PDB entry 8W2R | electron microscopy, 3.23 A resolution | chains A and K of the 12 polymer chains in the assembly

== Chain A (and K) ==
Molecule: Integrase
Organism: Human immunodeficiency virus 1
Notes: chain K of this document is another copy of the same molecule, construct and numbering; everything in this record applies to it too
Reference sequence: F2WR39 (F2WR39_9HIV1); residue numbers follow UniProt; this construct covers 1-288
Chain sequence (362 residues; row label = number of the first residue in the row; numbers below 1 keep their minus sign (His-73 is residue -73)):
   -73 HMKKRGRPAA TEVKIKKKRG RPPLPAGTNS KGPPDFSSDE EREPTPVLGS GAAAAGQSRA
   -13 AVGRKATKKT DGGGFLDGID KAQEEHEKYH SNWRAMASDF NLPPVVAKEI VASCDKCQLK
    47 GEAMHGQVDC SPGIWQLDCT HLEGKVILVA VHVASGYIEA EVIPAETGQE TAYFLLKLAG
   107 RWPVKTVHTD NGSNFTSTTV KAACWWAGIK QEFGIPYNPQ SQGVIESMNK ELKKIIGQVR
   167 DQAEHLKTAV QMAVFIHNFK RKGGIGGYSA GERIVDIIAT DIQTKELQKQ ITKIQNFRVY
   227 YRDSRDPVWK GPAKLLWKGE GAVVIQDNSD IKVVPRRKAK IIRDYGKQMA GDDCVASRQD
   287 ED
Unresolved in the structure: -73 to 2, 229-235, 269-288 (chain K: -73 to 1, 45-56, 140-148, 229-234, 271-288)
Construct notes: expression tag (-73 to 0)
Metal / ion sites: Zn2+: His12, His16, Cys40, Cys43; Mg2+ site 1: Asp64, Asp116 (together with Dolutegravir); Mg2+ site 2: Asp64, Glu152 (together with Dolutegravir)
Residues lining bound ligands: Dolutegravir (DLU; (4R,12aS)-N-(2,4-difluorobenzyl)-7-hydroxy-4-methyl-6,8-dioxo-3,4,6,8,12,12a-hexahydro-2H-pyrido[1',2':4,5]pyrazino[2,1-b][1,3]oxazine-9-carboxamide): Asp64, Cys65, Asp116, Asn117, Gly118, Tyr143, Pro145, Gln146, Glu152

== How chain A and chain K interact ==
Residue-residue contacts (10; chain A residue first):
  Lys14(A) with Trp131(K), hydrogen bond (side chain-backbone); Trp132(K), hydrogen bond (side chain-backbone)
  Tyr15(A) with Trp132(K), hydrogen bond (side chain-backbone); Ala133(K); Gly134(K)
  Ser24(A) with Lys215(K)
  Asp25(A) with Lys215(K), hydrogen bond (backbone-side chain)
  Asn27(A) with Lys215(K); Thr218(K); Lys219(K), hydrogen bond
Other interface residues (no listed pair), chain A (6 interface residues in all): Phe26

== Overview ==
6 residues of chain A and 7 residues of chain K are in contact, with 5 hydrogen bonds. Polar contacts include
Lys14(A)-Trp131(K), Lys14(A)-Trp132(K) and Tyr15(A)-Trp132(K). Bound to chain A: Dolutegravir. His12(A),
His16(A), Cys40(A) and Cys43(A) coordinate Zn2+. Asp64(A) and Asp116(A) coordinate Mg2+ site 1.
Both chains are Integrase (Human immunodeficiency virus 1). Entry 8W2R (HIV-1 P5-IN intasome core) was
determined by electron microscopy (same publication as 8W09 and 8W34).
